PDB entry 6RWM | electron microscopy, 2.81 A resolution | chains A and S of the 16 polymer chains in the assembly

# Chain A
Name: Pol protein
Organism: Simian immunodeficiency virus
Notes: engineered mutation(s): S119D
Reference sequence: E1ANT8 (E1ANT8_SIV); residues 1-289 here correspond to UniProt positions 735-1023 (UniProt number = residue number + 734)
Sequence (290 residues; each row starts with the number of its first residue; numbering starts at 0):
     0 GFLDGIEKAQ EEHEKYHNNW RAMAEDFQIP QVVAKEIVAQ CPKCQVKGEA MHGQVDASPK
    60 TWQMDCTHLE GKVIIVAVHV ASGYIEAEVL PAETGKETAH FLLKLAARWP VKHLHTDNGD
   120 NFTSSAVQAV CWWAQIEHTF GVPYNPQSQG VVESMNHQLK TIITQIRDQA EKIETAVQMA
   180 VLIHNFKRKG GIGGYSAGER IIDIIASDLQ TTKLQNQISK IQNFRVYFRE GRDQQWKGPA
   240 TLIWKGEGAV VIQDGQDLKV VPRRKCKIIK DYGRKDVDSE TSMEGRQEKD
Disordered / not traced: 270-289
Construct notes: expression tag (0); conflict Asp-119 (Ala853 in E1ANT8)
Ion coordination: Zn2+: His-12, His-16, Cys-40, Cys-43; Mg2+ site 1: Asp-64, Asp-116 (together with Bictegravir); Mg2+ site 2: Asp-64, Glu-152 (together with Bictegravir)
Small-molecule neighbours: Bictegravir (KLQ): Asp-64, Asp-116, Asn-117, Gly-118, Tyr-143, Pro-145, Gln-146, Glu-152
What the authors report for this chain:
  - Mg2+ coordination: Asp-64, Asp-116, Glu-152
  - catalytic residues: Asp-64, Asp-116, Glu-152
  - contacts within the chain: Gln-148/Glu-152 (water-mediated contact), Asp-116/Gln-148 (water-mediated contact)
  - binding site for Bictegravir: Asn-117, Gly-118

# Chain S
Molecule: 33-nt DNA strand
Organism: Simian immunodeficiency virus
Sequence (33 nucleotides; numbered 1 to 33; the number before each row is that of its first residue):
     1 AACTGGTAGA GATTTTTCTT AGCCTTCTAG AAC
Disordered / not traced: 24-33

# Chain A / chain S interface
Contacting residue pairs (25; chain A residue first):
  His-51(A) with DG5(S), salt bridge to the phosphate
  Gly-52(A) with DT4(S), phosphate contact; DG5(S), hydrogen bond to the phosphate; DG6(S), phosphate contact
  Gln-53(A) with DT4(S), hydrogen bond to the base; DG6(S), phosphate contact
  Val-54(A) with DG5(S), phosphate contact; DG6(S), hydrogen bond to the phosphate
  His-114(A) with DT4(S), phosphate contact
  Gly-140(A) with DT4(S), phosphate contact
  Val-141(A) with DC3(S), phosphate contact; DT4(S), hydrogen bond to the phosphate
  Asn-144(A) with DG5(S), hydrogen bond to the phosphate
  Gln-146(A) with DG5(S), sugar contact
  Ser-147(A) with DT4(S), hydrogen bond to the phosphate
  Gly-149(A) with DG5(S), hydrogen bond to the base; DG6(S), sugar contact
  Val-150(A) with DG6(S), sugar contact; DT7(S), phosphate contact
  Ser-153(A) with DG6(S), hydrogen bond to the base; DT7(S), hydrogen bond to the sugar
  Met-154(A) with DT7(S), sugar contact
  Gln-157(A) with DT7(S), base contact; DA8(S), sugar contact
  His-183(A) with DA8(S), phosphate contact
Other interface residues (no listed pair), chain A (19 interface residues in all): Asp-55, Glu-152, Arg-187
Other interface residues (no listed pair), chain S (7 interface residues in all): DG9

# Overview
The interface between chain A and chain S involves 19 residues on one side and 7 on the other; the contacts
include 9 hydrogen bonds and 1 salt bridge. Polar pairs include Gln-53(A)/DT4(S), Gly-149(A)/DG5(S) and
Ser-153(A)/DG6(S). From the paper: catalytic residues Asp-64(A), Asp-116(A) and Glu-152(A); a binding site for
Bictegravir at Asn-117(A) and Gly-118(A).
Chain A is Pol protein and chain S is a 33-nt DNA strand, both from Simian immunodeficiency virus; the
structure, SIVrcm intasome in complex with bictegravir, was determined by electron microscopy, deposited
together with 6RWL, 6RWN and 6RWO.
